4OT5 - chain A; structure by X-ray diffraction, 1.55 A resolution.

Chain A:
Molecule: Tyrosine-protein kinase BTK
Source organism: Homo sapiens
Notes: EC 2.7.10.2
UniProtKB: Q06187 (BTK_HUMAN); residue numbers follow UniProt; this construct covers 378-659
Amino-acid sequence (283 residues; each row starts with the number of its first residue):
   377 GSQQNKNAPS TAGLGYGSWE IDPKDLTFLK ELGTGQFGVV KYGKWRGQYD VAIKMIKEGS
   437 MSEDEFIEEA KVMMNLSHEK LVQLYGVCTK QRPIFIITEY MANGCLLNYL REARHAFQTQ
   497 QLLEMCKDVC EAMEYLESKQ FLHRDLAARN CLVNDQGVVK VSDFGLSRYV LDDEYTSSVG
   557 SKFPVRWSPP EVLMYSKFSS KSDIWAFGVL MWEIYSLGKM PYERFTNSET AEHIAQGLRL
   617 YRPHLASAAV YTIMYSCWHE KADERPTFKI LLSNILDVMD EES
Unresolved in the structure: 377-395, 659
Construct notes: expression tag (377); engineered mutation A489 (Met in Q06187), A492 (Arg in Q06187), A624 (Glu in Q06187), A625 (Lys in Q06187)
Residues lining bound ligands: 4-tert-Butyl-N- (481; 4-tert-butyl-N-{3-[8-({4-[(4-methylpiperazin-1-yl)carbonyl]phenyl}amino)imidazo[1,2-a]pyrazin-6-yl]phenyl}benzamide): L408, G409, T410, G411, Q412, F413, V416, A428, K430, T474, E475, Y476, M477, A478, N479, G480, E488, R490, D521, N526, L528, D539, L542, S543, V546, Y551
UniProt features mapped onto this chain:
  - motif: W581 to W588 (CAV1-binding)
  - active site: D521 (Proton acceptor)
  - binding site (ATP): L408 to V416, K430
  - binding site (clofedanol): T474 to M477, L542
  - binding site (dasatinib): T474 to M477
  - modified residue: Y551 (Phosphotyrosine), S604 (Phosphoserine), Y617 (Phosphotyrosine), S623 (Phosphoserine), S659 (Phosphoserine)

Overview:
Ligands of chain A: 4-tert-Butyl-N-. Curated annotation (UniProt) lists active-site residue D521, 10
ATP-binding residues, 5 clofedanol-binding residues and 4 dasatinib-binding residues.
Chain A is Tyrosine-protein kinase BTK (Homo sapiens); the structure, Crystal structure of BTK kinase domain
complexed with
4-tert-Butyl-N-(3-{8-[4-(4-methyl-piperazine-1-carbonyl)-phenylamino]-imidazo[1,2-a]pyrazin-6-yl}-phenyl)-benzamide,
was determined by X-ray diffraction (same publication as 4OT6, 4OTQ and 4OTR).
